Entry 1OXV (X-ray diffraction, 1.95 A resolution); this record covers chain A.

== Chain A ==
Molecule: ABC transporter, ATP binding protein
Organism: Sulfolobus solfataricus
Reference sequence: Q97UY8 (Q97UY8_SULSO); numbering as in UniProt (aligned over 1-353)
Amino-acid sequence (353 residues; numbered 1 to 353; the number before each row is that of its first residue):
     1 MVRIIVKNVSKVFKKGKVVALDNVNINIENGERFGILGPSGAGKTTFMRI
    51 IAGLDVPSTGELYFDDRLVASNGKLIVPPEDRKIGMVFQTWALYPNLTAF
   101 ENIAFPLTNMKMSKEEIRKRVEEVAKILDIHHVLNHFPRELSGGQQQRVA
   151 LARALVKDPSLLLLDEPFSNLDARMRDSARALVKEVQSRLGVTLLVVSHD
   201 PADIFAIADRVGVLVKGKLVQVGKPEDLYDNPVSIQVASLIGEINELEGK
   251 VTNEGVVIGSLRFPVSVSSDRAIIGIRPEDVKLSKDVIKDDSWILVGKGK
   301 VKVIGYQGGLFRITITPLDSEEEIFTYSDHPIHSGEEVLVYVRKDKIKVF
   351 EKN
Metal / ion sites: Mg2+: Thr45 (together with AMP-PNP)
Residues lining bound ligands: AMP-PNP (ANP; phosphoaminophosphonic acid-adenylate ester): Phe13, Val18, Ala20, Pro39, Ser40, Gly41, Ala42, Gly43, Lys44, Thr45, Thr46, Gln89, Glu166, His199
Curated features (UniProtKB/Swiss-Prot):
  - binding site (ATP): Ser40 to Thr46, Gln89, Glu166
  - mutagenesis: Ser142 (S142A: Decrease in ATPase activity. Can form dimers), Gly144 (G144A: Loss of ATPase activity. Cannot form dimers. Forms an active heterodimer; when associated with A-166), Glu166 (E166A: Loss of ATPase activity. Can form dimers in the presence of ATP-Mg(2+). Forms an active heterodimer; when associated with A-144; E166Q: Strong decrease in ATPase activity ...)

== In short ==
Ligands of chain A: AMP-PNP. From UniProt: 9 ATP-binding residues and 3 mutagenesis sites.
Chain A is ABC transporter, ATP binding protein (Sulfolobus solfataricus); the structure, Crystal structure of
GlcV, the ABC-ATPase of the glucose ABC transporter from Sulfolobus solfataricus, was determined by X-ray
diffraction together with 1OXS, 1OXT and 1OXU from the same study.
